Entry 9JNT (electron microscopy, 2.70 A resolution); this record covers chains C and J of the 11 polymer chains in the assembly.

[Chain C]
Name: Histone H2A
Source organism: Xenopus laevis
Reference sequence: Q6AZJ8 (Q6AZJ8_XENLA); residues 1-129 here correspond to UniProt positions 2-130 (UniProt number = residue number + 1)
Amino-acid sequence (129 residues; each row starts with the number of its first residue):
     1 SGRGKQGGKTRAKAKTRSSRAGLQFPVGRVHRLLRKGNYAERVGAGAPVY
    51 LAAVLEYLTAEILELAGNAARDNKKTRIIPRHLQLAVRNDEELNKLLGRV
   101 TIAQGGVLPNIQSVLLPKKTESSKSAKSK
Not modelled in the structure: 1-11, 119-129

[Chain J]
Molecule: 146-nt DNA strand
Source organism: Escherichia coli K-12
Sequence (146 nucleotides; numbered 1 to 146; the number before each row is that of its first residue):
     1 ATCGGATGTATATATCTGACACGTGCCTGGAGACTAGGGAGTAATCCCCT
    51 TGGCGGTTAAAACGCGGGGGACAGCGCGTACGTGCGTTTAAGCGGTGCTA
   101 GAGCTGTCTACGACCAATTGAGCGGCCTCGGCACCGGGATTCTCGA

[How chain C and chain J interact]
Residue-residue contacts (12):
  Ala-12(C) / DG32(J)  phosphate contact
  Ala-14(C) / DG30(J)  phosphate contact
  Ala-14(C) / DA31(J)  phosphate contact
  Lys-15(C) / DG30(J)  phosphate contact
  Lys-15(C) / DA31(J)  phosphate contact
  Thr-16(C) / DG30(J)  phosphate contact
  Arg-17(C) / DG30(J)  salt bridge to the phosphate
  Arg-20(C) / DA31(J)  salt bridge to the phosphate
  Gly-28(C) / DG30(J)  phosphate contact
  Arg-32(C) / DG29(J)  salt bridge to the phosphate
  Arg-42(C) / DG38(J)  hydrogen bond to the phosphate
  Arg-77(C) / DA19(J)  phosphate contact
Other interface residues (no listed pair), chain C (12 interface residues in all): Lys-13, Arg-29
Other interface residues (no listed pair), chain J (8 interface residues in all): DC20, DG39

[Overview]
Chain C and chain J form an interface of 12 and 8 residues respectively, with 1 hydrogen bond and 3 salt
bridges. Among the polar pairs are Arg-42(C)/DG38(J), Arg-17(C)/DG30(J) and Arg-20(C)/DA31(J).
Here chain C is Histone H2A (Xenopus laevis) and chain J is a 146-nt DNA strand (Escherichia coli K-12). Entry
9JNT (Structure of isw1-nucleosome complex in ADP* state) was determined by electron microscopy together with
9JNU, 9JNV, 9JO2, 9JO5, 9LIU and 9LJ2 from the same study.
